Entry 8U9X (X-ray diffraction, 3.05 A resolution); this record covers chains A and R of the 14 polymer chains in the assembly.

[Chain A]
Name: DNA-directed RNA polymerase II subunit RPB1
From: Saccharomyces cerevisiae
UniProt: P04050 (RPB1_YEAST); numbering as in UniProt (aligned over 1-1733)
Amino-acid sequence (1733 residues; each row starts with the number of its first residue):
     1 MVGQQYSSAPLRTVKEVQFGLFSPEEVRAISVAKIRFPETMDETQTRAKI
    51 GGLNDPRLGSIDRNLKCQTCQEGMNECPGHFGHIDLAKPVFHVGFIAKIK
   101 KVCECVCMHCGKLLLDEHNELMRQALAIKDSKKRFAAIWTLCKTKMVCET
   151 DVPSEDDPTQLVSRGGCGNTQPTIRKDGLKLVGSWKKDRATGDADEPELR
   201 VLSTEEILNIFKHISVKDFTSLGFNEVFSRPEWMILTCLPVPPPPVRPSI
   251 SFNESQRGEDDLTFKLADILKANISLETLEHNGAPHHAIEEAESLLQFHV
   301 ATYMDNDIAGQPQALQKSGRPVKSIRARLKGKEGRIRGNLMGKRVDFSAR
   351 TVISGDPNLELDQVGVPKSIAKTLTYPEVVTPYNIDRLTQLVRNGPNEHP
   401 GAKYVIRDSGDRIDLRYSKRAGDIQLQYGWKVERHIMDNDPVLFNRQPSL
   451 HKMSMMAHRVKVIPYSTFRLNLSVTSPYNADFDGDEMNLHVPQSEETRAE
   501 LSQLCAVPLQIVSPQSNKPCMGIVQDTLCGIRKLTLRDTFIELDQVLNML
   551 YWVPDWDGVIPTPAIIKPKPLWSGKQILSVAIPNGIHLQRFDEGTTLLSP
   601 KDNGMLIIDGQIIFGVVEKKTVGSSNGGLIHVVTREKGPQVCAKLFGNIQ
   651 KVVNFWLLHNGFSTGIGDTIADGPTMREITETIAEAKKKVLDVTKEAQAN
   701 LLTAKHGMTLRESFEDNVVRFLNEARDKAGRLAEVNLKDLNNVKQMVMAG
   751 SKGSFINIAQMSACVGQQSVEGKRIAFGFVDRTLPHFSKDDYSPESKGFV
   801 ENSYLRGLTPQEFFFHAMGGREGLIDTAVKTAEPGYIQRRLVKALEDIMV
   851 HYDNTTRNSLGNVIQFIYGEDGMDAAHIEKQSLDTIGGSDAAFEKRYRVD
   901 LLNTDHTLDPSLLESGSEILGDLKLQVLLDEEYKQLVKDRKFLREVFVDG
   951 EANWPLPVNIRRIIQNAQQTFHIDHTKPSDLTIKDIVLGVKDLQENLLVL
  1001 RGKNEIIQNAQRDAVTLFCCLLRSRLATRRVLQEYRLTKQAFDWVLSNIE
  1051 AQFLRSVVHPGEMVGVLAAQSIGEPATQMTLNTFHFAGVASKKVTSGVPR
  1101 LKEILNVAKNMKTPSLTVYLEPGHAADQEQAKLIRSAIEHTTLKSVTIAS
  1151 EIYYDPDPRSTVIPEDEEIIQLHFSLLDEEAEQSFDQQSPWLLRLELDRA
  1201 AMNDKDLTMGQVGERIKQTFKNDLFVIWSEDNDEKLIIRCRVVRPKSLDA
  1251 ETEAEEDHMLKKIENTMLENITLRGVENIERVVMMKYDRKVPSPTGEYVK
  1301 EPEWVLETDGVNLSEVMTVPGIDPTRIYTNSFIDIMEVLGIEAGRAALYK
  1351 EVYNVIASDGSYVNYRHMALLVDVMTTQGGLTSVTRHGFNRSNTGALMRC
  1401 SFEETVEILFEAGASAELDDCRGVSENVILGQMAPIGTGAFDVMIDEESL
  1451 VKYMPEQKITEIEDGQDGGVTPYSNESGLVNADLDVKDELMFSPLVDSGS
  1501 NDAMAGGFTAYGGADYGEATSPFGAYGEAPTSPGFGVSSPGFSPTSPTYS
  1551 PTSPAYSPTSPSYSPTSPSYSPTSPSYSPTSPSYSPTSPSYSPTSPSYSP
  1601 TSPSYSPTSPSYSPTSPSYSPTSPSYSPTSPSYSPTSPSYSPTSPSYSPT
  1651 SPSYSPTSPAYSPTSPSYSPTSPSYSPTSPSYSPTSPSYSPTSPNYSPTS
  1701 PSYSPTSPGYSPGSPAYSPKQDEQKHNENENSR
Unresolved in the structure: 1-2, 154-162, 166, 187-197, 253-255, 319-320, 1157-1160, 1173-1186, 1244-1254, 1456-1733
Differences from the reference sequence: conflict Pro-834 (Thr in P04050)
Ion coordination: Zn2+ site 1: Cys-67, Cys-70, Cys-77; Zn2+ site 2: Cys-107, Cys-110, Cys-167; Mn2+ site 1: Asp-481, Asp-485 (together with ATP); Mn2+ site 2: Asp-481, Asp-483 (together with ATP)
Small-molecule neighbours: ATP (adenosine-5'-triphosphate): Arg-446, Pro-448, Asn-479, Asp-481, Asp-483, Asp-485, Thr-831, Leu-1081, Phe-1084, His-1085
UniProt features mapped onto this chain:
  - region: Pro-248 to Asp-260 (Lid loop), Asn-306 to Lys-323 (Rudder loop), Pro-810 to Glu-822 (Bridging helix)
  - binding site (Zn(2+)): Cys-67, Cys-70, Cys-77, His-80, Cys-107, Cys-110, Cys-148, Cys-167
  - binding site (Mg(2+)): Asp-481, Asp-483, Asp-485
  - modified residue: Thr-1471 (Phosphothreonine)
  - cross-link (Glycyl lysine isopeptide (Lys-Gly)): Lys-695 (interchain with G-Cter in ubiquitin), Lys-1246 (interchain with G-Cter in ubiquitin), Lys-1350 (interchain with G-Cter in ubiquitin)
From the paper describing this entry:
  - conformationally variable residues (helix shift, side-chain flip): Arg-446, Ala-828
  - contacts within the chain: Arg-446/Asp-485 (hydrogen bond)
  - conformationally variable residues: Val-1094 (from molecular simulation)

[Chain R]
Molecule: Mol_id: 13
Sequence (10 nucleotides; numbered 1 to 10; the number before each row is that of its first residue):
     1 AUCGAGAGGG

[Chain A / chain R interface]
Residue-residue contacts (6):
  Lys-323(A) / C3(R)  hydrogen bond to the sugar
  Arg-446(A) / G10(R)  hydrogen bond to the sugar
  Gln-447(A) / G10(R)  base contact
  Pro-448(A) / G10(R)  base contact
  Gly-484(A) / G9(R)  sugar contact
  Asp-485(A) / G10(R)  hydrogen bond to the sugar
Other interface residues (no listed pair), chain A (8 interface residues in all): Ile-250, Asp-483
Other interface residues (no listed pair), chain R (4 interface residues in all): A1

[Overview]
8 residues of chain A face 4 of chain R across their interface, with 3 hydrogen bonds. Polar pairs include
Lys-323(A)/C3(R), Arg-446(A)/G10(R) and Asp-485(A)/G10(R). Chain A binds ATP. From the paper: conformational
variability at Arg-446(A), Ala-828(A) and Val-1094(A); contacts within the chain involving Arg-446(A) and
Asp-485(A).
Chain A is DNA-directed RNA polymerase II subunit RPB1 (Saccharomyces cerevisiae) and chain R is Mol_id: 13;
the structure, Structural basis of transcription: RNA polymerase II substrate binding and metal coordination
at 3.0 A of ..., was determined by X-ray diffraction together with 9BVT, 9BW0 and 8U9R from the same study.
